5L5S - chains M and b of the 28 polymer chains in the assembly; structure by X-ray diffraction, 2.60 A resolution.

Chain M:
Protein: Proteasome subunit beta type-7
Source organism: Saccharomyces cerevisiae (strain ATCC 204508 / S288c)
Notes: EC 3.4.25.1
UniProtKB: P30657 (PSB7_YEAST); residues -12 to 233 here correspond to UniProt positions 21-266 (UniProt number = residue number + 33)
Sequence (246 residues; numbered -12 to 233; the number before each row is that of its first residue; numbers below 1 keep their minus sign (Thr-12 is residue -12)):
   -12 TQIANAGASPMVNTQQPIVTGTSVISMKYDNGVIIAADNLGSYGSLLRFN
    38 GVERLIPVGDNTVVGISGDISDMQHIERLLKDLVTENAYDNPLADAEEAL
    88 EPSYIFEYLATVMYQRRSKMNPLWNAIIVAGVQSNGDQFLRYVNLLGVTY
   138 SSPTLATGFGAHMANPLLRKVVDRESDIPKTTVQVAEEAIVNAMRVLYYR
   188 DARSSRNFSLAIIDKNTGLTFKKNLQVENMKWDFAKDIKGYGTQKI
Not modelled in the structure: -12 to 0

Chain b:
Protein: Proteasome subunit beta type-1
Source organism: Saccharomyces cerevisiae (strain ATCC 204508 / S288c)
Notes: EC 3.4.25.1
UniProtKB: P38624 (PSB1_YEAST); residues 1-196 here correspond to UniProt positions 20-215 (UniProt number = residue number + 19)
Sequence (196 residues; row label = number of the first residue in the row):
     1 TSIMAVTFKDGVILGADSRTTTGAYIANRVTDKLTRVHDKIWCCRSGSAA
    51 DTQAIADIVQYHLELYTSQYGTPSTETAASVFKELCYENKDNLTAGIIVA
   101 GYDDKNKGEVYTIPLGGSVHKLPYAIAGSGSTFIYGYCDKNFRENMSKEE
   151 TVDFIKHSLSQAIKWDGSSGGVIRMVVLTAAGVERLIFYPDEYEQL

Chain M / chain b interface:
Contacting residue pairs - 60 pairs, chain M then chain b:
  Ser32(M) - Trp165(b)
  Ser32(M) - Asp166(b)
  Ser32(M) - Gly167(b)  hydrogen bond (backbone-backbone)
  Leu33(M) - Phe133(b)  hydrophobic
  Leu33(M) - Trp165(b)
  Leu34(M) - Lys164(b)
  Leu34(M) - Trp165(b)  hydrogen bond (backbone-backbone)
  Arg35(M) - Trp165(b)
  Phe146(M) - Ala24(b)  hydrophobic
  Phe146(M) - Tyr25(b)
  Tyr185(M) - Glu194(b)  hydrogen bond
  Tyr186(M) - Ile26(b)
  Tyr186(M) - Arg29(b)
  Arg187(M) - Ala24(b)
  Arg187(M) - Tyr25(b)
  Arg187(M) - Ile26(b)  hydrogen bond (backbone-backbone)
  Arg187(M) - Ala27(b)  hydrogen bond (side chain-backbone)
  Arg187(M) - Arg29(b)
  Asp188(M) - Ala24(b)
  Asp188(M) - Ile26(b)
  Ala189(M) - Arg19(b)
  Ala189(M) - Ala24(b)  hydrogen bond (backbone-backbone)
  Ala189(M) - Ile26(b)
  Ala189(M) - Gly167(b)
  Arg190(M) - Gly167(b)
  Arg190(M) - Ser168(b)
  Arg193(M) - Asp191(b)  salt bridge
  Arg193(M) - Glu194(b)  salt bridge
  Lys218(M) - Arg29(b)  hydrogen bond (backbone-side chain)
  Trp219(M) - Arg29(b)
  Trp219(M) - Gly171(b)
  Trp219(M) - Val172(b)  hydrophobic
  Trp219(M) - Tyr189(b)
  Trp219(M) - Pro190(b)
  Asp220(M) - Tyr189(b)
  Phe221(M) - Arg29(b)
  Ala222(M) - Val30(b)  hydrophobic
  Ala222(M) - Arg174(b)  hydrogen bond (backbone-side chain)
  Ala222(M) - Ile187(b)
  Lys223(M) - Ile187(b)
  Lys223(M) - Tyr189(b)
  Ile225(M) - Val30(b)  hydrophobic
  Ile225(M) - Arg174(b)
  Lys226(M) - Asp32(b)
  Lys226(M) - Arg185(b)
  Gly227(M) - Asp32(b)  hydrogen bond (backbone-side chain)
  Tyr228(M) - Thr35(b)
  Tyr228(M) - Arg45(b)
  Tyr228(M) - Gln53(b)  hydrogen bond (side chain-backbone)
  Tyr228(M) - Ala56(b)
  Tyr228(M) - Asp57(b)  hydrogen bond
  Gln231(M) - Asp32(b)
  Gln231(M) - Leu34(b)  hydrogen bond (side chain-backbone)
  Gln231(M) - Thr35(b)
  Gln231(M) - Arg36(b)  hydrogen bond (side chain-backbone)
  Gln231(M) - Trp42(b)
  Gln231(M) - Arg185(b)
  Ile233(M) - Arg36(b)
  Ile233(M) - Trp42(b)
  Ile233(M) - Arg185(b)  hydrogen bond (backbone-side chain)
Also at the interface, not in a pair above, chain M (27 interface residues in all): Asn37, Met150, Met217
Also at the interface, not in a pair above, chain b (35 interface residues in all): Thr21, Gly23, Asn28, Ile163

Summary:
Chain M and chain b form an interface of 27 and 35 residues respectively; the contacts include 14 hydrogen
bonds and 2 salt bridges. Polar pairs include Arg193(M)-Asp191(b), Arg193(M)-Glu194(b) and
Tyr185(M)-Glu194(b).
Here chain M is Proteasome subunit beta type-7 and chain b is Proteasome subunit beta type-1, both from
Saccharomyces cerevisiae (strain ATCC 204508 / S288c). Entry 5L5S (Yeast 20S proteasome with human beta5i
(1-138; V31M) and human beta6 (97-111; 118-133) in complex with ...) was determined by X-ray diffraction (same
publication as 5L52, 5L54, 5L55, 5L5A, 5L5B, 5L5D and 30 further entries).
